Entry 6KYT (X-ray diffraction, 2.00 A resolution); this record covers chains B and P of the 6 polymer chains in the assembly.

[Chain B]
Molecule: Endoribonuclease MazF9
From: Mycobacterium tuberculosis H37Rv
Notes: EC 3.1.-.-
UniProt: P71650 (MAZF9_MYCTU); residue numbers follow UniProt; this construct covers 1-118
Chain sequence (122 residues; numbered -3 to 118; the number before each row is that of its first residue; numbers below 1 keep their minus sign (Met-3 is residue -3)):
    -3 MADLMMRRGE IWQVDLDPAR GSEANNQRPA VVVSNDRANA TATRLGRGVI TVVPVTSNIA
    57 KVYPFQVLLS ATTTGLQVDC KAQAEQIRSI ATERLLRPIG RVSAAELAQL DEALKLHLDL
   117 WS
Unresolved in the structure: -3 to -2
Sequence notes: initiating methionine (-3); expression tag (-2 to 0)

[Chain P]
Molecule: Antitoxin MazE9
From: Mycobacterium tuberculosis H37Rv
UniProt: P0CL61 (MAZE9_MYCTU); residues 1-76 here = UniProt positions 1-76
Chain sequence (82 residues; row label = number of the first residue in the row; numbers below 1 keep their minus sign (Gly-5 is residue -5)):
    -5 GPSQDPVKLS VSLSDDDVAI LDAYVKRAGL PSRSAGLQHA IRVLRYPTLE DDYANAWQEW
    55 SAAGDTDAWE QTVGDGVGDA PR
Unresolved in the structure: -5 to 1, 73-76
Sequence notes: expression tag (-5 to 0); conflict Val1 (Met in P0CL61)

[How chain B and chain P interact]
Residue-residue contacts (38):
  Leu12(B) - Val67(P)
  Leu12(B) - Gly68(P)  hydrogen bond (backbone-backbone)
  Asp13(B) - Val67(P)
  Pro14(B) - Glu64(P)
  Pro14(B) - Gln65(P)
  Pro14(B) - Val67(P)
  Asn22(B) - Gly68(P)
  Asn22(B) - Val71(P)
  Asn22(B) - Gly72(P)
  Arg24(B) - Val71(P)
  Arg24(B) - Gly72(P)
  Asn31(B) - Tyr47(P)  hydrogen bond
  Arg33(B) - Val37(P)  hydrogen bond (side chain-backbone)
  Arg33(B) - Tyr40(P)  hydrogen bond (side chain-backbone)
  Arg33(B) - Pro41(P)
  Arg33(B) - Leu43(P)
  Arg33(B) - Glu44(P)  salt bridge
  Ala34(B) - Tyr47(P)
  Ala34(B) - Trp51(P)
  Thr37(B) - Glu44(P)
  Thr37(B) - Trp51(P)
  Ala38(B) - Trp51(P)
  Leu41(B) - Ala48(P)  hydrophobic
  Gly44(B) - Trp51(P)
  Val45(B) - Trp51(P)
  Gln82(B) - Asp69(P)
  Gln82(B) - Gly70(P)
  Arg84(B) - Val67(P)  hydrogen bond (side chain-backbone)
  Arg84(B) - Gly68(P)
  Arg84(B) - Asp69(P)  hydrogen bond (side chain-backbone)
  Arg84(B) - Val71(P)
  Ile86(B) - Val67(P)  hydrophobic
  Arg90(B) - Glu64(P)  salt bridge
  Arg90(B) - Val67(P)
  Ala100(B) - Lys20(P)
  Ala100(B) - Gly23(P)
  Leu103(B) - Ala22(P)
  Ala104(B) - Gly23(P)
Interface residues without a listed pair, chain B (23 interface residues in all): Arg43, Pro50, Asp107
Interface residues without a listed pair, chain P (22 interface residues in all): Arg21, Thr42, Thr66

[Summary]
23 residues of chain B face 22 of chain P across their interface, with 6 hydrogen bonds and 2 salt bridges.
Among the polar pairs are Arg33(B)-Glu44(P), Arg90(B)-Glu64(P) and Asn31(B)-Tyr47(P).
Chain B is Endoribonuclease MazF9 and chain P is Antitoxin MazE9, both from Mycobacterium tuberculosis H37Rv;
the structure, The structure of the M. tb toxin MazEF-mt1 complex, was determined by X-ray diffraction
together with 6KYS, 6L29 and 6L2A from the same study.
